Entry 7M7H (electron microscopy, 4.10 A resolution (low resolution: residue-level contacts below are approximate; hydrogen-bond / salt-bridge calls are withheld)); this record covers chains C and D of the 6 polymer chains in the assembly.

[Chain C]
Name: 1B2 (heavy chain)
Source organism: Homo sapiens
Amino-acid sequence (249 residues; each row starts with the number of its first residue):
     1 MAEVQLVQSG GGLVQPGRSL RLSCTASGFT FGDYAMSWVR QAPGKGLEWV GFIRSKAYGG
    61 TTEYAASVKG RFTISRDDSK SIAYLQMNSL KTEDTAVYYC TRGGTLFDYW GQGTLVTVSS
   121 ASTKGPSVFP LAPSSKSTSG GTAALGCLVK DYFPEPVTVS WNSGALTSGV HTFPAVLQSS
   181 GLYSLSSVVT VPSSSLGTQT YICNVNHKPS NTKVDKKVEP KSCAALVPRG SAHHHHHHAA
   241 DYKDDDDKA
Not modelled in the structure: 1-2, 136-142, 194-199, 221-249
Disulfide bonds: Cys24-Cys100, Cys147-Cys203

[Chain D]
Name: 1B2 (light chain)
Source organism: Homo sapiens
Amino-acid sequence (236 residues; row label = number of the first residue in the row):
     1 LFAIPLVVPF YSHSALDVVM TQSPLSLPVT PGEPASISCR SSQSLLHSNG YNYLDWYLQK
    61 PGQSPQLLIY LGSNRASGVP DRFSGSGSGT DFTLKISRVE AEDVGVYYCM QSLQTPRLTF
   121 GPGTKVDIKR TVAAPSVFIF PPSDEQLKSG TASVVCLLNN FYPRGAKVQW KVDNALQSGN
   181 SQESVTEQDS KDSTYSLSST LTLSKADYEK HKVYACEVTH QGLSSPVTKS FNRGEC
Not modelled in the structure: 1-16, 173-176, 210-214, 232-236
Disulfide bonds: Cys39-Cys109, Cys156-Cys216

[Chain C / chain D interface]
Residue-residue contacts - 67 pairs, chain C then chain D:
  Val39(C) with Phe120(D)
  Gln41(C) with Gln59(D)
  Leu47(C) with Gln59(D); Tyr108(D); Phe120(D)
  Glu48(C) with Leu118(D)
  Trp49(C) with Pro116(D); Arg117(D); Leu118(D); Phe120(D)
  Glu63(C) with Thr115(D); Pro116(D)
  Ala65(C) with Leu118(D)
  Ala66(C) with Leu118(D)
  Tyr99(C) with Gln63(D); Ser64(D)
  Gly104(C) with Arg117(D)
  Thr105(C) with Asp55(D); Ser112(D); Thr115(D); Arg117(D)
  Leu106(C) with Asp55(D); Tyr57(D); Tyr70(D)
  Phe107(C) with Tyr57(D); Met110(D); Arg117(D); Phe120(D)
  Asp108(C) with Leu67(D)
  Trp110(C) with Tyr57(D); Ser64(D); Pro65(D); Gln66(D); Phe120(D)
  Gly111(C) with Ser64(D)
  Phe129(C) with Gln146(D); Ser149(D); Thr151(D)
  Pro130(C) with Ser143(D); Glu145(D)
  Leu131(C) with Phe140(D)
  Ala143(C) with Phe138(D)
  Ala144(C) with Phe138(D); Phe140(D)
  Leu148(C) with Gln146(D); Ser153(D); Val155(D)
  Lys150(C) with Gln146(D); Thr151(D); Ser153(D)
  His171(C) with Asn159(D); Ser196(D)
  Thr172(C) with Thr186(D)
  Phe173(C) with Ser184(D); Thr186(D); Ser196(D); Leu197(D); Ser198(D)
  Pro174(C) with Ser184(D); Val185(D); Thr186(D)
  Val176(C) with Gln182(D); Ser184(D)
  Leu177(C) with Gln182(D)
  Gln178(C) with Gln182(D)
  Val188(C) with Leu157(D)
  Thr190(C) with Asn159(D)
Other interface residues (no listed pair), chain C (39 interface residues in all): Phe52, Gln112, Ala132, Pro133, Ser134, Ala175, Ser186
Other interface residues (no listed pair), chain D (39 interface residues in all): Ile139, Asn160, Glu187, Thr200

[In short]
The chain C/chain D interface involves 39 residues from each chain.
Chain C is 1B2 (heavy chain) and chain D is 1B2 (light chain), both from Homo sapiens; the structure,
6-Deoxyerythronolide B synthase (DEBS) module 1 in complex with antibody fragment 1B2: State 1', was
determined by electron microscopy together with 7M7E, 7M7F, 7M7G, 7M7I and 7M7J from the same study.
